Entry 8YS4 (electron microscopy, 4.80 A resolution (low resolution: residue-level contacts below are approximate; hydrogen-bond / salt-bridge calls are withheld)); this record covers chains E and N of the 20 polymer chains in the assembly.

Chain E:
Protein: Spike glycoprotein E2
Organism: Eastern equine encephalitis virus
UniProtKB: Q4QXJ7 (POLS_EEEVF); residues 1-420 here correspond to UniProt positions 325-744 (UniProt number = residue number + 324)
Sequence (420 residues; row label = number of the first residue in the row):
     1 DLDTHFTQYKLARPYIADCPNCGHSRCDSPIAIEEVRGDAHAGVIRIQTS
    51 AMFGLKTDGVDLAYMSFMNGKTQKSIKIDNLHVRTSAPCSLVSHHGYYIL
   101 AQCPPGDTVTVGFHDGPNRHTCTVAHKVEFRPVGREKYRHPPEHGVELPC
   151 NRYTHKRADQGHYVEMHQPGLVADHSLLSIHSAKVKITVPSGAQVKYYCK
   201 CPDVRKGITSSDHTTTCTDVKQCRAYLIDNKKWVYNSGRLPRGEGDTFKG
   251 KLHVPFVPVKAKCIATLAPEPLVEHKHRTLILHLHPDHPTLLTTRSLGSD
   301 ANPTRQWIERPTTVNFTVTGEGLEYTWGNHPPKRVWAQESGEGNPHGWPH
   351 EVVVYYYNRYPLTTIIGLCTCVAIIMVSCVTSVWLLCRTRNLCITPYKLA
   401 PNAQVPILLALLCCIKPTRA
Differences from the reference sequence: conflict Lys-206 (Glu530 in Q4QXJ7)
Disulfides: Cys-19/Cys-122, Cys-22/Cys-27, Cys-89/Cys-103, Cys-150/Cys-263, Cys-199/Cys-223, Cys-201/Cys-217, Cys-393/Cys-414
Reported in the primary citation:
  - mutagenesis - K231A: decreased binding to LA1-2-Fc
  - mutagenesis - K206A: decreased binding to LA3-5-Fc
  - mutagenesis - K206E (KD of 167.0 nM): decreased binding to LA1-8-Fc
  - mutagenesis - K206E: decreased binding to VLDLR

Chain N:
Protein: Very low-density lipoprotein receptor
Organism: Homo sapiens
UniProtKB: P98155 (VLDLR_HUMAN); residue numbers follow UniProt; this construct covers 191-231
Sequence (41 residues; each row starts with the number of its first residue):
   191 PTCGAHEFQCSTSSCIPISWVCDDDADCSDQSDESLEQCGR
Disulfides: Cys-193/Cys-205, Cys-200/Cys-218, Cys-212/Cys-229
Metal / ion sites: Ca2+: Trp-210, Asp-213, Asp-215, Asp-217, Asp-223
Reported in the primary citation:
  - mutagenesis - S204Q/D214G: increased binding to EEEV PE6-K156A
  - specificity-determining residues: Asp-214

How chain E and chain N interact:
Residue-residue contacts (15):
  Asp-1(E) / Ser-209(N)
  Asp-1(E) / Val-211(N)
  Asp-1(E) / Cys-212(N)
  Asp-1(E) / Asp-213(N)
  Leu-2(E) / Asp-213(N)
  Leu-2(E) / Asp-214(N)
  Thr-4(E) / Ser-209(N)
  His-5(E) / Ser-209(N)
  His-5(E) / Asp-213(N)
  Lys-156(E) / Trp-210(N)
  Lys-156(E) / Asp-213(N)
  Lys-156(E) / Asp-215(N)
  Lys-156(E) / Asp-217(N)
  Ala-158(E) / Trp-210(N)
  Gln-160(E) / Trp-210(N)
Interface features reported in the paper:
  - hot spots on chain E (mutagenesis) - K156A: decreased binding to LA1-2-Fc
  - hot spots on chain E (mutagenesis) - K156A: abolished binding to LA1-Fc

Overview:
7 residues of chain E and 8 residues of chain N are in contact. Trp-210(N), Asp-213(N), Asp-215(N), Asp-217(N)
and Asp-223(N) coordinate Ca2+. The paper reports that K231A and K156A of chain E reduce binding to LA1-2-Fc;
the specificity determinant Asp-214(N); 5 substitutions were tested in all.
Here chain E is Spike glycoprotein E2 (Eastern equine encephalitis virus) and chain N is Very low-density
lipoprotein receptor (Homo sapiens). Entry 8YS4 (Overall structure of Eastern Equine Encephalitis virus VLP in
complex with the receptor VLDLR LA3-5) was determined by electron microscopy (same publication as 8XI5).
